1VER - chain A; structure by X-ray diffraction, 2.82 A resolution.

== Chain A ==
Molecule: New Antigen Receptor variable domain
Source organism: Orectolobus maculatus
UniProt: Q6X1E7 (Q6X1E7_9CHON); residues 1-111 here = UniProt positions 1-111
Sequence (111 residues; numbered 1 to 111; the number before each row is that of its first residue):
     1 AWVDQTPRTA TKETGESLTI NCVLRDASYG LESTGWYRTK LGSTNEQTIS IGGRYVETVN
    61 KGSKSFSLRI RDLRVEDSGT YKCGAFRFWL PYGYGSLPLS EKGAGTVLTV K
Unresolved in the structure: 88-98
Cystine bridges: Cys-22/Cys-83
From the paper describing this entry:
  - conformationally variable residues (order/disorder transition): Phe-88 to Pro-98

== Overview ==
From the paper: conformational variability at Phe-88.
Chain A is New Antigen Receptor variable domain (Orectolobus maculatus); the structure, Structure of New
Antigen Receptor variable domain from sharks, was determined by X-ray diffraction, deposited together with
1VES.
